Entry 1B77 (X-ray diffraction, 2.10 A resolution); this record covers chains A and B of the 3 polymer chains in the assembly.

Chain A (and B):
Molecule: Protein (SLIDING clamp)
Organism: Enterobacteria phage RB69
Notes: chain B of this document is another copy of the same molecule, construct and numbering; everything in this record applies to it too
UniProtKB: O80164 (DPA5_BPR69); residue numbers follow UniProt; this construct covers 1-228
Sequence (228 residues; row label = number of the first residue in the row):
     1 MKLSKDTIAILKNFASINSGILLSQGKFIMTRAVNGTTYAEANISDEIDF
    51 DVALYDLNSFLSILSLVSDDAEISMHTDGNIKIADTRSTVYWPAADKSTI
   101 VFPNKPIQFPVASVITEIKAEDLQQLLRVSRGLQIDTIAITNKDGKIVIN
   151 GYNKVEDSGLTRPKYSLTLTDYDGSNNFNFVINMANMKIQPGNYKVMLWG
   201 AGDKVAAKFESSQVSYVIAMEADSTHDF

Chain A / chain B interface:
Pairs across the interface (22):
  Leu66(A) - Gln125(B)  hydrogen bond (backbone-side chain)
  Leu66(A) - Arg128(B)
  Leu66(A) - Val129(B)
  Val67(A) - Gln125(B)
  Asp85(A) - Gln125(B)  hydrogen bond
  Arg87(A) - Glu121(B)  salt bridge
  Arg87(A) - Asp122(B)  salt bridge
  Arg87(A) - Leu167(B)
  Arg87(A) - Thr168(B)  hydrogen bond (backbone-backbone)
  Ser88(A) - Gln125(B)  hydrogen bond
  Ser88(A) - Tyr165(B)
  Ser88(A) - Ser166(B)
  Ser88(A) - Leu167(B)
  Thr89(A) - Tyr165(B)
  Thr89(A) - Ser166(B)  hydrogen bond (backbone-backbone)
  Val90(A) - Lys164(B)
  Val90(A) - Tyr165(B)  hydrophobic
  Tyr91(A) - Leu133(B)
  Tyr91(A) - Pro163(B)
  Tyr91(A) - Lys164(B)  hydrogen bond (backbone-backbone)
  Trp92(A) - Gly132(B)
  Trp92(A) - Leu133(B)  hydrophobic
Also at the interface, not in a pair above, chain A (10 interface residues in all): Ile63

Summary:
10 residues of chain A face 13 of chain B across their interface; the contacts include 6 hydrogen bonds and 2
salt bridges. Polar pairs include Arg87(A)-Glu121(B), Arg87(A)-Asp122(B) and Leu66(A)-Gln125(B).
Chain A and chain B are both Protein (SLIDING clamp) (Enterobacteria phage RB69); the structure, Building A
replisome structure from interacting pieces: A sliding clamp complexed with an interaction peptide from ...,
was determined by X-ray diffraction, deposited together with 1CLQ and 1B8H.
